8B7U - chains L and N of the 6 polymer chains in the assembly; structure by X-ray diffraction, 2.80 A resolution.

Chain L (and N):
Protein: Chalcone isomerase
Source organism: Eubacterium ramulus
Notes: EC 5.5.1.6; chain N of this document is another copy of the same molecule, construct and numbering; everything in this record applies to it too
UniProt: V9P0A9 (V9P0A9_EUBRA); residues 0-282 here correspond to UniProt positions 1-283 (UniProt number = residue number + 1)
Amino-acid sequence (283 residues; numbered 0 to 282; the number before each row is that of its first residue; numbering starts at 0):
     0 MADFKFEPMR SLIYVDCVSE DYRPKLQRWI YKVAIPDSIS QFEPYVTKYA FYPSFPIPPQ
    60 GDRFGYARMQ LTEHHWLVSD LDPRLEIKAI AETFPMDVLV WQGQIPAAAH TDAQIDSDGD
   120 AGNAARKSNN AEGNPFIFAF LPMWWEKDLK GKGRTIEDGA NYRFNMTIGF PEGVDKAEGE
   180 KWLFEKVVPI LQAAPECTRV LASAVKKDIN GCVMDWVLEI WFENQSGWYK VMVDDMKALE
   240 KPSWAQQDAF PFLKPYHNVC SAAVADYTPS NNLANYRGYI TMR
Unresolved in the structure: 0, 107-129
Differences from the reference sequence: engineered mutation Ala33 (His34 in V9P0A9)
Ligand contacts:
  - (2R,3R)-trans-dihydroquercetin (DQH; (2R,3R)-2-(3,4-dihydroxyphenyl)-3,5,7-trihydroxy-2,3-dihydro-4H-chromen-4-one), molecule 1: Ile12, Val14, Trp28, Ile29, Ser37, Gln40, Phe41, Tyr48, Phe50, Gln69, Thr71, His73, Trp75, Asp79, Phe93, Gln101, Phe135, Phe137
  - (2R,3R)-trans-dihydroquercetin (DQH), molecule 2: Trp28, Ala33, Asp36, Ser37, Gln40, Asp79, Lys87, Glu91, Phe93, Phe135, Phe137
From the paper describing this entry:
  - mutagenesis - H33A: abolished catalytic activity (citing earlier work)
  - binding site for (2R,3R)-trans-dihydroquercetin: His73, Asp79, Gln101

Interface between chain L and chain N:
Contacting residue pairs (26):
  Ile38(L) with Ile279(N), hydrophobic
  Ser39(L) with Ile279(N); Thr280(N), hydrogen bond (side chain-backbone); Arg282(N)
  Gln40(L) with Arg282(N), hydrogen bond (backbone-side chain)
  Pro43(L) with Arg282(N)
  Tyr44(L) with Arg282(N)
  Ala88(L) with Arg282(N)
  Ile89(L) with Thr280(N)
  Leu272(L) with Arg276(N), hydrogen bond (backbone-side chain)
  Ala273(L) with Arg276(N), hydrogen bond (backbone-side chain)
  Tyr275(L) with Arg276(N)
  Arg276(L) with Leu272(N), hydrogen bond (side chain-backbone); Ala273(N), hydrogen bond (side chain-backbone); Tyr275(N); Arg276(N)
  Gly277(L) with Gly277(N)
  Ile279(L) with Ile38(N), hydrophobic; Ser39(N)
  Thr280(L) with Ser39(N), hydrogen bond (backbone-side chain); Ile89(N)
  Arg282(L) with Ser39(N); Gln40(N), hydrogen bond (side chain-backbone); Pro43(N); Tyr44(N); Ala88(N)
Also at the interface, not in a pair above, chain L (19 interface residues in all): Pro35, Glu42, Tyr278, Met281
Also at the interface, not in a pair above, chain N (19 interface residues in all): Pro35, Glu42, Tyr278, Met281

In short:
Chain L and chain N each contribute 19 residues to their interface; the contacts include 8 hydrogen bonds.
Polar contacts include Ser39(L)-Thr280(N), Gln40(L)-Arg282(N) and Leu272(L)-Arg276(N). Ligands of chain L:
(2R,3R)-trans-dihydroquercetin. From the paper: a binding site for (2R,3R)-trans-dihydroquercetin at His73(L),
Asp79(L) and Gln101(L); H33A of chain L abolishes catalytic activity.
Chain L and chain N are both Chalcone isomerase (Eubacterium ramulus); the structure, Bacterial chalcone
isomerase H33A with taxifolin, was determined by X-ray diffraction together with 8B7R, 8B7Z and 4D4F from the
same study.
